9DUK - chains P and A of the 21 polymer chains in the assembly; structure by electron microscopy, 2.56 A resolution.

== Chain P ==
Name: 30S ribosomal protein S16
Source organism: Escherichia coli
Reference sequence: C3SYP2 (C3SYP2_ECOLX); numbering as in UniProt (aligned over 1-82)
Chain sequence (82 residues; row label = number of the first residue in the row):
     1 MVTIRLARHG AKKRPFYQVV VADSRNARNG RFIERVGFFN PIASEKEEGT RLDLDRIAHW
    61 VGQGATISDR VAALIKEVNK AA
Disordered / not traced: 82

== Chain A ==
Molecule: 16S rRNA
Source organism: Escherichia coli
Sequence (1533 nucleotides; each row starts with the number of its first residue):
     2 AAUUGAAGAG UUUGAUCAUG GCUCAGAUUG AACGCUGGCG GCAGGCCUAA CACAUGCAAG
    62 UCGAACGGUA ACAGGAAGAA GCUUGCUUCU UUGCUGACGA GUGGCGGACG GGUGAGUAAU
   122 GUCUGGGAAA CUGCCUGAUG GAGGGGGAUA ACUACUGGAA ACGGUAGCUA AUACCGCAUA
   182 ACGUCGCAAG ACCAAAGAGG GGGACCUUCG GGCCUCUUGC CAUCGGAUGU GCCCAGAUGG
   242 GAUUAGCUAG UAGGUGGGGU AACGGCUCAC CUAGGCGACG AUCCCUAGCU GGUCUGAGAG
   302 GAUGACCAGC CACACUGGAA CUGAGACACG GUCCAGACUC CUACGGGAGG CAGCAGUGGG
   362 GAAUAUUGCA CAAUGGGCGC AAGCCUGAUG CAGCCAUGCC GCGUGUAUGA AGAAGGCCUU
   422 CGGGUUGUAA AGUACUUUCA GCGGGGAGGA AGGGAGUAAA GUUAAUACCU UUGCUCAUUG
   482 ACGUUACCCG CAGAAGAAGC ACCGGCUAAC UCCGUGCCAG CAGCCXCGGU AAUACGGAGG
   542 GUGCAAGCGU UAAUCGGAAU UACUGGGCGU AAAGCGCACG CAGGCGGUUU GUUAAGUCAG
   602 AUGUGAAAUC CCCGGGCUCA ACCUGGGAAC UGCAUCUGAU ACUGGCAAGC UUGAGUCUCG
   662 UAGAGGGGGG UAGAAUUCCA GGUGUAGCGG UGAAAUGCGU AGAGAUCUGG AGGAAUACCG
   722 GUGGCGAAGG CGGCCCCCUG GACGAAGACU GACGCUCAGG UGCGAAAGCG UGGGGAGCAA
   782 ACAGGAUUAG AUACCCUGGU AGUCCACGCC GUAAACGAUG UCGACUUGGA GGUUGUGCCC
   842 UUGAGGCGUG GCUUCCGGAG CUAACGCGUU AAGUCGACCG CCUGGGGAGU ACGGCCGCAA
   902 GGUUAAAACU CAAAUGAAUU GACGGGGGCC CGCACAAGCG GUGGAGCAUG UGGUUUAAUU
   962 CGAUGXAACG CGAAGAACCU UACCUGGUCU UGACAUCCAC GGAAGUUUUC AGAGAUGAGA
  1022 AUGUGCCUUC GGGAACCGUG AGACAGGUGC UGCAUGGCUG UCGUCAGCUC GUGUUGUGAA
  1082 AUGUUGGGUU AAGUCCCGCA ACGAGCGCAA CCCUUAUCCU UUGUUGCCAG CGGUCCGGCC
  1142 GGGAACUCAA AGGAGACUGC CAGUGAUAAA CUGGAGGAAG GUGGGGAUGA CGUCAAGUCA
  1202 UCAUGGCCCU UACGACCAGG GCUACACACG UGCUACAAUG GCGCAUACAA AGAGAAGCGA
  1262 CCUCGCGAGA GCAAGCGGAC CUCAUAAAGU GCGUCGUAGU CCGGAUUGGA GUCUGCAACU
  1322 CGACUCCAUG AAGUCGGAAU CGCUAGUAAU CGUGGAUCAG AAUGCCACGG UGAAUACGUU
  1382 CCCGGGCCUU GUACACACCG CCCGUXACAC CAUGGGAGUG GGUUGCAAAA GAAGUAGGUA
  1442 GCUUAACCUU CGGGAGGGCG CUUACCACUU UGUGAUUCAU GACUGGGGUG AAGUCGUAAC
  1502 AAGGUAACCG UAGGGGAACC UGCGGUUGGA UCA
Disordered / not traced: 205-213, 841-845, 1207
Modified / non-standard residues: PSU (pseudouridine-5'-monophosphate) at position 516, G7M (N7-methyl-guanosine-5'-monophosphate) at position 527, 5MC (5-methylcytidine-5'-monophosphate) at position 967, 4OC (4n,o2'-methylcytidine-5'-monophosphate) at position 1402, 5MC (5-methylcytidine-5'-monophosphate) at position 1407, UR3 (3-methyluridine-5'-monophoshate) at position 1498, MA6 (6N-dimethyladenosine-5'-monophoshate) at position 1518, MA6 (6N-dimethyladenosine-5'-monophoshate) at position 1519

== How chain P and chain A interact ==
Contacting residue pairs (80; chain P residue first):
  Met1(P) - C135(A)  hydrogen bond to the base
  Met1(P) - C136(A)  sugar contact
  Val2(P) - A228(A)  sugar contact
  Val2(P) - U229(A)  sugar contact
  Thr3(P) - G377(A)  phosphate contact
  Arg5(P) - G376(A)  hydrogen bond to the phosphate
  Arg5(P) - G377(A)  salt bridge to the phosphate
  Leu6(P) - U375(A)  hydrogen bond to the sugar
  Leu6(P) - G376(A)  hydrogen bond to the phosphate
  Ala7(P) - U375(A)  sugar contact
  Arg8(P) - U375(A)  sugar contact
  Arg8(P) - G391(A)  hydrogen bond to the phosphate
  Arg8(P) - C392(A)  salt bridge to the phosphate
  His9(P) - U625(A)  phosphate contact
  Gly10(P) - C624(A)  phosphate contact
  Gly10(P) - U625(A)  phosphate contact
  Ala11(P) - A44(A)  phosphate contact
  Ala11(P) - C623(A)  sugar contact
  Lys12(P) - C43(A)  salt bridge to the phosphate
  Lys12(P) - A44(A)  phosphate contact
  Lys12(P) - C392(A)  phosphate contact
  Lys12(P) - A393(A)  salt bridge to the phosphate
  Lys13(P) - C392(A)  hydrogen bond to the phosphate
  Lys13(P) - A393(A)  phosphate contact
  Lys13(P) - G449(A)  base contact
  Lys13(P) - C483(A)  hydrogen bond to the sugar
  Arg14(P) - G617(A)  hydrogen bond to the sugar
  Arg14(P) - C618(A)  hydrogen bond to the sugar
  Pro15(P) - G450(A)  sugar contact
  Phe16(P) - U625(A)  phosphate contact
  Tyr17(P) - A374(A)  hydrogen bond to the sugar
  Tyr17(P) - U375(A)  sugar contact
  Gln18(P) - U625(A)  phosphate contact
  Gln18(P) - G626(A)  hydrogen bond to the phosphate
  Asp23(P) - U229(A)  hydrogen bond to the sugar
  Asp23(P) - G230(A)  sugar contact
  Ser24(P) - G377(A)  sugar contact
  Arg25(P) - C110(A)  hydrogen bond to the sugar
  Arg25(P) - G111(A)  sugar contact
  Arg25(P) - G134(A)  hydrogen bond to the base
  Arg25(P) - G230(A)  hydrogen bond to the sugar
  Ala27(P) - G111(A)  sugar contact
  Ala27(P) - G112(A)  phosphate contact
  Arg28(P) - U375(A)  hydrogen bond to the base
  Arg28(P) - G376(A)  sugar contact
  Arg28(P) - U390(A)  hydrogen bond to the phosphate
  Arg28(P) - G391(A)  salt bridge to the phosphate
  Asn29(P) - A309(A)  sugar contact
  Gly30(P) - A309(A)  phosphate contact
  Gly30(P) - G310(A)  phosphate contact
  Arg31(P) - G230(A)  salt bridge to the phosphate
  Arg31(P) - U231(A)  salt bridge to the phosphate
  Arg31(P) - G310(A)  hydrogen bond to the phosphate
  Arg31(P) - C311(A)  salt bridge to the phosphate
  Phe32(P) - A608(A)  sugar contact
  Ile33(P) - U229(A)  sugar contact
  Arg35(P) - G626(A)  salt bridge to the phosphate
  Arg35(P) - G627(A)  salt bridge to the phosphate
  Phe38(P) - G626(A)  sugar contact
  Pro41(P) - G450(A)  sugar contact
  Ile42(P) - G449(A)  sugar contact
  Ser44(P) - G617(A)  hydrogen bond to the phosphate
  Ser44(P) - C618(A)  phosphate contact
  Glu47(P) - G616(A)  hydrogen bond to the sugar
  Arg51(P) - G626(A)  hydrogen bond to the sugar
  Trp60(P) - A228(A)  phosphate contact
  Trp60(P) - U229(A)  phosphate contact
  Gln63(P) - G227(A)  hydrogen bond to the base
  Gln63(P) - A228(A)  sugar contact
  Gly64(P) - C136(A)  hydrogen bond to the sugar
  Gly64(P) - U137(A)  sugar contact
  Thr66(P) - C136(A)  sugar contact
  Ser68(P) - G376(A)  hydrogen bond to the phosphate
  Arg70(P) - A374(A)  hydrogen bond to the phosphate
  Arg70(P) - U375(A)  salt bridge to the phosphate
  Arg70(P) - A451(A)  salt bridge to the phosphate
  Arg70(P) - A452(A)  base contact
  Ala73(P) - A452(A)  sugar contact
  Lys76(P) - U472(A)  phosphate contact
  Lys76(P) - U473(A)  salt bridge to the phosphate
Also at the interface, not in a pair above, chain P (45 interface residues in all): Asn26, Gly62, Ala65
Also at the interface, not in a pair above, chain A (42 interface residues in all): A325

== In short ==
The interface between chain P and chain A involves 45 residues on one side and 42 on the other, with 25
hydrogen bonds and 13 salt bridges. Among the polar pairs are Met1(P)-C135(A), Arg25(P)-G134(A) and
Arg28(P)-U375(A).
Chain P is 30S ribosomal protein S16 and chain A is 16S rRNA, both from Escherichia coli; the structure,
Structure of mutant 30S subunit with extended helix 26, version 3, was determined by electron microscopy (same
publication as 9DUL).
